Entry 7NUM (electron microscopy, 3.90 A resolution); this record covers chains 1 and 2 of the 3 polymer chains in the assembly.

[Chain 1]
Name: Genome polyprotein
Source organism: Human rhinovirus 14
Notes: EC 3.4.22.29, 3.6.1.15, 3.4.22.28, 2.7.7.48
Reference sequence: P03303 (POLG_HRV14); residues -3 to 289 here correspond to UniProt positions 564-856 (UniProt number = residue number + 567)
Amino-acid sequence (293 residues; row label = number of the first residue in the row; numbers below 1 keep their minus sign (Ala-3 is residue -3)):
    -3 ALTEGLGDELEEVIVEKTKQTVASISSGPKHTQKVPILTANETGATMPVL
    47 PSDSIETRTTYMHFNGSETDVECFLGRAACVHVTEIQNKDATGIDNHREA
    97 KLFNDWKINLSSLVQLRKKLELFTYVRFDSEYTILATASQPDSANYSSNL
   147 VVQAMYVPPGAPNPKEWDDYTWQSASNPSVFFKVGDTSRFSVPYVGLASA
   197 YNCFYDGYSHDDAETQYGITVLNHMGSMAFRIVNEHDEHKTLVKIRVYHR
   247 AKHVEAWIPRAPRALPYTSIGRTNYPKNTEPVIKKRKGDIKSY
Unresolved in the structure: -3 to 61, 85-97, 137-145, 200-218, 233-236, 262-289
Swiss-Prot annotation at these positions:
  - region: Ala-3 to Thr17 (Amphipathic alpha-helix)
  - site: Tyr289 (Cleavage)

[Chain 2]
Name: Genome polyprotein
Source organism: Human rhinovirus 14
Notes: EC 3.4.22.29, 3.6.1.15, 3.4.22.28, 2.7.7.48
Reference sequence: P03303 (POLG_HRV14); residues 1-262 here correspond to UniProt positions 70-331 (UniProt number = residue number + 69)
Amino-acid sequence (262 residues; numbered 1 to 262; the number before each row is that of its first residue):
     1 SPNVEACGYSDRVQQITLGNSTITTQEAANAVVCYAEWPEYLPDVDASDV
    51 NKTSKPDTSVCRFYTLDSKTWTTGSKGWCWKLPDALKDMGVFGQNMFFHS
   101 LGRSGYTVHVQCNATKFHSGCLLVVVIPEHQLASHEGGNVSVKYTFTHPG
   151 ERGIDLSSANEVGGPVKDVIYNMNGTLLGNLLIFPHQFINLRTNNTATIV
   201 IPYINSVPIDSMTRHNNVSLMVIPIAPLTVPTGATPSLPITVTIAPMCTE
   251 FSGIRSKSIVPQ
Unresolved in the structure: 1-12, 27-60, 133-148, 157-176, 213-216, 231-236, 261-262
Swiss-Prot annotation at these positions:
  - site: Gln262 (Cleavage)

[Interface between chain 1 and chain 2]
Residue-residue contacts (19):
  Tyr121(1) - Glu129(2)
  Tyr121(1) - Ile204(2)  hydrophobic
  Tyr121(1) - Asn205(2)
  Tyr121(1) - Ser206(2)
  Ala194(1) - Ser206(2)
  Ala194(1) - Val207(2)  hydrophobic
  Ser195(1) - Ser206(2)  hydrogen bond (backbone-backbone)
  Ala196(1) - Ser206(2)  hydrogen bond (backbone-side chain)
  Pro255(1) - Ile183(2)
  Pro255(1) - Phe184(2)
  Arg256(1) - Ile127(2)
  Arg256(1) - Pro128(2)  hydrogen bond (side chain-backbone)
  Arg256(1) - Glu129(2)
  Arg256(1) - Ile183(2)
  Arg256(1) - Phe184(2)
  Ala257(1) - Asn180(2)
  Ala257(1) - Ile183(2)
  Ala257(1) - Phe184(2)
  Ala260(1) - Leu177(2)  hydrophobic
Other interface residues (no listed pair), chain 1 (11 interface residues in all): Thr120, Ile254, Pro258
Other interface residues (no listed pair), chain 2 (12 interface residues in all): His130

[Overview]
The interface between chain 1 and chain 2 involves 11 residues on one side and 12 on the other, with 3
hydrogen bonds. Polar pairs include Ala196(1)-Ser206(2), Arg256(1)-Pro128(2) and Ser195(1)-Ser206(2).
Chain 1 is Genome polyprotein and chain 2 is Genome polyprotein, both from Human rhinovirus 14; the structure,
Rhinovirus-14 ICAM-1 empty particle at pH 6.2, was determined by electron microscopy (same publication as
7BG6, 7BG7, 7NUL, 7NUN, 7NUO and 7NUQ).
